Entry 1AON (X-ray diffraction, 3.00 A resolution); this record covers chains S and T of the 21 polymer chains in the assembly.

# Chain S (and T)
Name: Groel/groes complex
Organism: Escherichia coli
Notes: chain T of this document is another copy of the same molecule, construct and numbering; everything in this record applies to it too
UniProtKB: P0A6F9 (CH10_ECOLI); numbering as in UniProt (aligned over 1-97)
Sequence (97 residues; numbered 1 to 97; the number before each row is that of its first residue):
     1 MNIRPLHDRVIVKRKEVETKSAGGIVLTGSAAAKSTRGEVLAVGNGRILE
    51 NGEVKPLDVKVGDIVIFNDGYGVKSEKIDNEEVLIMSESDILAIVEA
Swiss-Prot annotation at these positions:
  - modified residue: Lys-34 (N6-succinyllysine)

# Chain S / chain T interface
Residue-residue contacts - 32 pairs, chain S then chain T:
  Ala-22(S) / Asn-80(T)
  Gly-23(S) / Asn-80(T)
  Thr-36(S) / Glu-76(T)  hydrogen bond
  Arg-37(S) / Glu-76(T)  salt bridge
  Arg-37(S) / Lys-77(T)
  Arg-37(S) / Ile-78(T)
  Glu-50(S) / Glu-50(T)
  Glu-50(S) / Asn-51(T)  hydrogen bond (side chain-backbone)
  Glu-50(S) / Gly-52(T)
  Gly-52(S) / Asn-51(T)  hydrogen bond (backbone-side chain)
  Lys-55(S) / Asn-51(T)  hydrogen bond
  Asp-58(S) / His-7(T)
  Asp-58(S) / Asn-45(T)
  Asp-58(S) / Ile-48(T)
  Ile-66(S) / Ile-3(T)  hydrophobic
  Asn-68(S) / Lys-74(T)
  Glu-88(S) / His-7(T)  salt bridge
  Leu-92(S) / Pro-5(T)
  Leu-92(S) / Leu-6(T)  hydrogen bond (backbone-backbone)
  Leu-92(S) / Arg-9(T)
  Leu-92(S) / Lys-74(T)
  Ala-93(S) / Arg-4(T)
  Ala-93(S) / Pro-5(T)  hydrophobic
  Ile-94(S) / Ile-3(T)
  Ile-94(S) / Arg-4(T)  hydrogen bond (backbone-backbone)
  Ile-94(S) / Leu-6(T)  hydrophobic
  Val-95(S) / Asn-2(T)
  Glu-96(S) / Met-1(T)
  Glu-96(S) / Asn-2(T)  hydrogen bond (backbone-backbone)
  Glu-96(S) / Arg-4(T)
  Ala-97(S) / Met-1(T)
  Ala-97(S) / Asn-2(T)
Also at the interface, not in a pair above, chain S (21 interface residues in all): Arg-47, Glu-53, Val-59, Ile-91
Also at the interface, not in a pair above, chain T (21 interface residues in all): Leu-49, Tyr-71, Ile-85

# In short
The chain S/chain T interface involves 21 residues from each chain; the contacts include 7 hydrogen bonds and
2 salt bridges. Polar contacts include Arg-37(S)/Glu-76(T), Glu-88(S)/His-7(T) and Thr-36(S)/Glu-76(T).
Both chains are Groel/groes complex (Escherichia coli). Entry 1AON (Crystal structure of the asymmetric
chaperonin complex groel/groes/(ADP)7) was determined by X-ray diffraction.
